2OQ7 - chain A; structure by X-ray diffraction, 2.15 A resolution.

[Chain A]
Name: JmjC domain-containing histone demethylation protein 3A
Source organism: Homo sapiens
Notes: EC 1.14.11.27
Reference sequence: O75164 (JHD3A_HUMAN); residues 1-359 here = UniProt positions 1-359
Amino-acid sequence (381 residues; numbered -21 to 359; the number before each row is that of its first residue; numbers below 1 keep their minus sign (Met-21 is residue -21)):
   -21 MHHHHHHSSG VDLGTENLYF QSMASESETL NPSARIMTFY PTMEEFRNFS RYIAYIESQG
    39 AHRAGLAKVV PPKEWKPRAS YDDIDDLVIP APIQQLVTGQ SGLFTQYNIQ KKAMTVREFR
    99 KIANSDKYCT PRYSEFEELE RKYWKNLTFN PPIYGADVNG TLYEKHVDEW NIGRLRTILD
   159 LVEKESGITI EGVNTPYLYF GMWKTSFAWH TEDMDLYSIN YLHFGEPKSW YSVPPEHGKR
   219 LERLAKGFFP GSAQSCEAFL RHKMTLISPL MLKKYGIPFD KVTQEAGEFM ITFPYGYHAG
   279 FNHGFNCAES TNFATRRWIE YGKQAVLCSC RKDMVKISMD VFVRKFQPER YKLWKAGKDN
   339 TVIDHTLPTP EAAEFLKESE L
Disordered / not traced: -21 to 7, 355-359
Differences from the reference sequence: expression tag (-21 to 0)
Ion coordination: Ni2+: His188, Glu190, His276 (together with N-oxalylglycine); Zn2+: Cys234, His240, Cys306, Cys308
Ligand contacts: N-oxalylglycine (OGA): Tyr132, Tyr177, Phe185, His188, Glu190, Ser196, Ile197, Asn198, Lys206, Trp208, Thr270, His276, Ser288
Curated features (UniProtKB/Swiss-Prot):
  - binding site (2-oxoglutarate): Tyr132, Asn198, Lys206, Lys241
  - binding site (Fe cation): His188, Glu190, His276
  - binding site (Zn(2+)): Cys234, His240, Cys306, Cys308
  - modified residue: Ala2 (N-acetylalanine)

[In short]
Bound to chain A: N-oxalylglycine. His188, Glu190 and His276 coordinate Ni2+. The Zn2+ site is built by
Cys234, His240, Cys306 and Cys308. UniProt lists 4 residues binding 2-oxoglutarate, 3 Fe cation-binding
residues and 4 Zn2+-binding residues.
Chain A is JmjC domain-containing histone demethylation protein 3A (Homo sapiens); the structure, The crystal
structure of JMJD2A complexed with Ni and N-oxalylglycine, was determined by X-ray diffraction (same
publication as 2OQ6, 2OS2, 2OT7 and 2OX0).
